Entry 6ZVF (X-ray diffraction, 1.90 A resolution); this record covers chains L and P of the 3 polymer chains in the assembly.

[Chain L]
Molecule: Chimeric Fab M3/38 (L, H)
Source organism: Rattus norvegicus
Notes: antibody fragment or engineered binder
Chain sequence (219 residues; row label = number of the first residue in the row; a row labelled like 27A-27E holds insertion residues (27A, then the next letters in order)):
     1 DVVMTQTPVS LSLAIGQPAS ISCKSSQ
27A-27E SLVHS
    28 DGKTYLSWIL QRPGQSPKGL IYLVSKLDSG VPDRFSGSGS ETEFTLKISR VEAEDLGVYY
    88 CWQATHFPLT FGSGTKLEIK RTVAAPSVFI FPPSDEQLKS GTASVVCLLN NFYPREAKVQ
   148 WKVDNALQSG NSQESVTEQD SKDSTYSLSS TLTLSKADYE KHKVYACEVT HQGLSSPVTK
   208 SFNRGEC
Cystine bridges: Cys23-Cys88, Cys134-Cys194

[Chain P]
Molecule: Galectin-3
UniProt: P17931 (LEG3_HUMAN); residues 1-9 here correspond to UniProt positions 57-65 (UniProt number = residue number + 56)
Chain sequence (10 residues; row label = number of the first residue in the row; numbering starts at 0):
     0 XQAPPGAYPG
Modified residues: ACE (acetyl group) at position 0
Sequence notes: acetylation (0)

[Chain L / chain P interface]
Residue-residue contacts (13; chain L residue first):
  His27D(L) with Pro4(P)
  Asp28(L) with Pro4(P)
  Tyr32(L) with Pro4(P)
  Ala91(L) with Pro3(P), hydrophobic; Gly5(P), hydrogen bond (backbone-backbone)
  Thr92(L) with Gly5(P)
  His93(L) with Gly5(P)
  Phe94(L) with Gly5(P), hydrogen bond (backbone-backbone); Ala6(P); Tyr7(P); Pro8(P)
  Leu96(L) with Gly5(P); Ala6(P)
Other interface residues (no listed pair), chain L (9 interface residues in all): Pro95
The authors on this interface:
  - residue pairs: Pro4(P)-Tyr32(L), Pro8(P)-Phe94(L)
  - epitope / paratope residues, chain L: Leu96(L)
  - epitope / paratope residues, chain P: Pro4(P), Pro8(P)

[Overview]
9 residues of chain L and 6 residues of chain P are in contact, with 2 hydrogen bonds. Main-chain hydrogen
bonds include Ala91(L)-Gly5(P) and Phe94(L)-Gly5(P). The paper describes contacts between Pro4(P) and Tyr32(L)
and Pro8(P) and Phe94(L). From the paper: epitope/paratope residues Leu96(L) and Pro4(P) among others.
Chain L is Chimeric Fab M3/38 (L, H) (Rattus norvegicus) and chain P is Galectin-3; the structure, Crystal
structure of the recombinant Fab fragment derived from the hybridoma M3/38 in complex with a ..., was
determined by X-ray diffraction.
